6VST - chains A and D of the 6 polymer chains in the assembly; structure by X-ray diffraction, 2.12 A resolution.

Chain A (and D):
Molecule: Arginase
Source organism: Medicago truncatula
Notes: EC 3.5.3.1; chain D of this document is another copy of the same molecule, construct and numbering; everything in this record applies to it too
Reference sequence: G7JFU5 (G7JFU5_MEDTR); residue numbers follow UniProt; this construct covers 1-338
Amino-acid sequence (341 residues; numbered -2 to 338; the number before each row is that of its first residue; numbers below 1 keep their minus sign (Ser-2 is residue -2)):
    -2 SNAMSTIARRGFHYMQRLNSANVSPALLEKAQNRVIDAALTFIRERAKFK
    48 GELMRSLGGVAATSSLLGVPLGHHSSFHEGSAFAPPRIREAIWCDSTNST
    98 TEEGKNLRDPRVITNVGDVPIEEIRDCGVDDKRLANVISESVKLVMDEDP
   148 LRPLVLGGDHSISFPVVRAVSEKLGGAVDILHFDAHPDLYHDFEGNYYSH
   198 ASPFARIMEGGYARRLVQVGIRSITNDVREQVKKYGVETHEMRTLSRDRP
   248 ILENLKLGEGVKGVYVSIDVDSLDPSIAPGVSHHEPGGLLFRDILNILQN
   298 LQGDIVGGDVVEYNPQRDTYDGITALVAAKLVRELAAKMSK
Not modelled in the structure: -2 to 21 (chain D: -2 to 18)
Sequence notes: expression tag (-2 to 0)
Bound ions: Mn2+ site 1: His157, Asp181, Asp185, Asp266; Mn2+ site 2: Asp181, His183, Asp266, Asp268
Small-molecule neighbours: L-ornithine (ORN): His183, Asp185, Tyr187, Phe190, His197, Ala198, His280, Glu309
Reported in the primary citation:
  - catalytic residues: Asp185, Glu309 (proposed by the authors, not directly observed)
  - binding site for L-ornithine: Ser73, Asp92, Ser93, Thr94, Asn95, Asp185, Tyr187, Ser220

Chain A / chain D interface:
Contacting residue pairs (63; chain A residue first):
  Ala28(A) with Phe46(D), hydrophobic
  Arg31(A) with Glu42(D), salt bridge
  Val32(A) with Phe39(D); Arg43(D)
  Ala35(A) with Phe39(D), hydrophobic
  Ala36(A) with Phe39(D)
  Phe39(A) with Val32(D), hydrophobic; Ala35(D), hydrophobic; Ala36(D); Pro117(D), hydrophobic; Glu120(D)
  Glu42(A) with Arg31(D), salt bridge
  Arg43(A) with Val32(D); Glu120(D), hydrogen bond (side chain-backbone); Asp123(D), salt bridge; Cys124(D), hydrogen bond
  Lys45(A) with Lys27(D)
  Phe46(A) with Leu24(D), hydrophobic; Leu25(D), hydrophobic; Ala28(D), hydrophobic; Asp123(D)
  Lys47(A) with Asp123(D), salt bridge
  Glu49(A) with Leu24(D); Lys27(D)
  Leu50(A) with Val20(D), hydrophobic
  Ser53(A) with Leu24(D)
  Phe80(A) with Pro83(D); Arg84(D); Glu87(D)
  Pro83(A) with Phe80(D), hydrophobic
  Arg84(A) with Phe80(D); Arg84(D); Gln313(D)
  Arg86(A) with Glu119(D), salt bridge
  Glu87(A) with Phe80(D); Gln313(D), hydrogen bond
  Asn112(A) with Asp123(D)
  Val113(A) with Glu120(D)
  Gly114(A) with Glu120(D)
  Asp115(A) with Glu120(D), hydrogen bond (backbone-side chain)
  Pro117(A) with Phe39(D), hydrophobic
  Glu119(A) with Arg86(D), salt bridge
  Glu120(A) with Phe39(D); Arg43(D), hydrogen bond (backbone-side chain); Gly114(D); Asp115(D)
  Asp123(A) with Arg43(D), salt bridge; Lys47(D), salt bridge; Asn112(D)
  Cys124(A) with Arg43(D), hydrogen bond; Phe46(D)
  Pro312(A) with Arg84(D)
  Gln313(A) with Arg84(D); Glu87(D), hydrogen bond; Tyr317(D)
  Arg314(A) with Tyr317(D)
  Asp315(A) with Tyr317(D)
  Thr316(A) with Tyr317(D)
  Tyr317(A) with Gln313(D); Arg314(D), hydrogen bond (side chain-backbone); Asp315(D); Thr316(D); Tyr317(D), hydrogen bond (backbone-side chain)
Also at the interface, not in a pair above, chain A (36 interface residues in all): Gln29, Thr38
Also at the interface, not in a pair above, chain D (35 interface residues in all): Thr38, Lys45, Val113

Overview:
Chain A and chain D form an interface of 36 and 35 residues respectively; the contacts include 9 hydrogen
bonds and 8 salt bridges. Among the polar pairs are Arg31(A)-Glu42(D), Arg43(A)-Asp123(D) and
Lys47(A)-Asp123(D). From the paper: catalytic residues Asp185(A) and Glu309(A); a binding site for L-ornithine
at Ser73(A), Asp92(A) and Ser93(A) among others.
Chain A and chain D are both Arginase (Medicago truncatula); the structure, Arginase from Medicago truncatula
in complex with ornithine, was determined by X-ray diffraction together with 6VSS and 6VSU from the same
study.
